3MFH - chains A and T of the 3 polymer chains in the assembly; structure by X-ray diffraction, 2.00 A resolution.

[Chain A]
Name: DNA polymerase eta
From: Saccharomyces cerevisiae
Notes: EC 2.7.7.7
UniProtKB: Q04049 (POLH_YEAST); residues 1-513 here = UniProt positions 1-513
Sequence (520 residues; row label = number of the first residue in the row; numbers below 1 keep their minus sign (Gly-6 is residue -6)):
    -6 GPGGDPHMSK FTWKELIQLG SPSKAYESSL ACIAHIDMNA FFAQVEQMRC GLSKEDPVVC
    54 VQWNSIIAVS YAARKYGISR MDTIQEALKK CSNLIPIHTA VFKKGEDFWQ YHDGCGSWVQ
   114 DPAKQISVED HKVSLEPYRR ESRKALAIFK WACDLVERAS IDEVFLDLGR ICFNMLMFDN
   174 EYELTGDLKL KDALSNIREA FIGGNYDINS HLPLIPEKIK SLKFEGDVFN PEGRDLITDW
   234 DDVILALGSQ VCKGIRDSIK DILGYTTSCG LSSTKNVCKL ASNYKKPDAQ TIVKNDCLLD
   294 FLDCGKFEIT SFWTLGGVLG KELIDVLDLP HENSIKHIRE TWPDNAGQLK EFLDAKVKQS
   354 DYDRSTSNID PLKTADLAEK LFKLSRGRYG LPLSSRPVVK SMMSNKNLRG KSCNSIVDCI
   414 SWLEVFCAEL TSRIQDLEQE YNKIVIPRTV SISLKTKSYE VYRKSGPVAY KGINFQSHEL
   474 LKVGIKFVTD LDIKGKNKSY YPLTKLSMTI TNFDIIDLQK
Not modelled in the structure: -6 to 0, 113-114, 513
Construct notes: expression tag (-6 to 0); engineered mutation Ala140 (Lys in Q04049), Trp144 (Ser in Q04049)
Swiss-Prot annotation at these positions:
  - binding site (Mg(2+)): Asp30, Asp155
Metal / ion sites: Mg2+ site 1: Asp30, Met31, Asp155 (together with 2'-deoxyadenosine 5'-triphosphate); Mg2+ site 2 near Glu156 (its only coordinating residue here)
Residues lining bound ligands: 2'-deoxyadenosine 5'-triphosphate (DTP): Asp30, Met31, Asn32, Ala33, Phe34, Phe35, Ile60, Ala61, Tyr64, Arg67, Arg73, Ile154, Asp155, Lys279
From the paper describing this entry:
  - catalytic residues: Asp30, Asp155, Glu156
  - binding site for 2'-deoxyadenosine 5'-triphosphate: Phe35, Tyr64, Arg67, Lys279
  - binding site for the 16-nt DNA strand (chain T): Gln55, Trp56, Ile60, Arg73, Met74, Ser394, Met396, Asn398, Asn400
  - binding site for the 11-nt DNA strand: Ser458
  - contacts within the chain: Gln55-Val126 (hydrophobic contact), Trp56-Val126 (hydrophobic contact)
  - conformationally variable residues (side-chain flip): Asp30, Arg73, Met74
  - Mg2+ coordination: Asp30
  - mutagenesis - K140A/S144W: unchanged catalytic activity on undamaged and T-T dimer-containing DNAs
  - mutagenesis - R73A/M74A: unchanged catalytic activity on undamaged DNA
  - mutagenesis - Q55A (15 fold), Q55A/R73A (50-fold): decreased catalytic activity on 2'-deoxyadenosine 5'-triphosphate
  - mutagenesis - R73A: unchanged catalytic activity on 2'-deoxyadenosine 5'-triphosphate
  - mutagenesis - Q55A/R73A, Q55A: decreased growth in response to UV
  - mutagenesis - K140A/S144W: unchanged growth in response to UV
  - mutagenesis - R73A, M74A: unchanged catalytic activity on undamaged or T-T dimer-containing DNA
  - mutagenesis - Q55A (15 fold), Q55A/R73A (50-fold): decreased catalytic activity on undamaged and damaged 3'T
  - mutagenesis - R73A/M74A (8-fold): decreased catalytic activity on 3'T of the dimer
  - mutagenesis - Q55A/R73A, Q55A, R73A/M74A: increased growth in response to UV sensitivity
  - mutagenesis - M74A: decreased growth

[Chain T]
Molecule: 16-nt DNA strand
Sequence (16 nucleotides; row label = number of the first residue in the row):
     1 TAATTGAGGG GAGGAC
Not modelled in the structure: 1-3
Residues lining bound ligands: 2'-deoxyadenosine 5'-triphosphate (DTP): DT4, DT5, DG6

[Chain A / chain T interface]
Pairs across the interface (30; chain A residue first):
  Gln55(A) with DT4(T), base contact; DT5(T), hydrogen bond to the base; DG6(T), sugar contact
  Trp56(A) with DT5(T), hydrogen bond to the phosphate; DG6(T), hydrogen bond to the phosphate
  Ile60(A) with DT4(T), base contact
  Arg73(A) with DT4(T), hydrogen bond to the base
  Met74(A) with DT4(T), hydrogen bond to the base
  Lys125(A) with DA7(T), salt bridge to the phosphate
  Val126(A) with DG6(T), sugar contact
  Leu128(A) with DG6(T), phosphate contact; DA7(T), phosphate contact
  Arg132(A) with DA7(T), salt bridge to the phosphate; DG8(T), salt bridge to the phosphate
  Arg389(A) with DG9(T), hydrogen bond to the phosphate; DG10(T), salt bridge to the phosphate
  Lys393(A) with DG9(T), phosphate contact; DG10(T), salt bridge to the phosphate
  Ser394(A) with DG8(T), sugar contact; DG9(T), hydrogen bond to the phosphate
  Met395(A) with DG8(T), phosphate contact
  Met396(A) with DA7(T), sugar contact; DG8(T), hydrogen bond to the phosphate
  Ser397(A) with DA7(T), phosphate contact
  Asn398(A) with DG6(T), hydrogen bond to the phosphate; DA7(T), hydrogen bond to the phosphate
  Lys399(A) with DG6(T), phosphate contact
  Asn400(A) with DT5(T), hydrogen bond to the phosphate; DG6(T), hydrogen bond to the phosphate
  Arg426(A) with DG8(T), salt bridge to the phosphate
Other interface residues (no listed pair), chain A (21 interface residues in all): Ser58, Glu422

[Overview]
The interface between chain A and chain T involves 21 residues on one side and 7 on the other; the contacts
include 12 hydrogen bonds and 6 salt bridges. Among the polar pairs are Gln55(A)-DT5(T), Arg73(A)-DT4(T) and
Met74(A)-DT4(T). The paper reports catalytic residues Asp30(A), Asp155(A) and Glu156(A); Q55A/R73A, Q55A and
R73A/M74A of chain A increase growth in response to UV sensitivity; 6 substitutions were tested in all.
Chain A is DNA polymerase eta (Saccharomyces cerevisiae) and chain T is a 16-nt DNA strand; the structure, DNA
Polymerase Eta in Complex With Undamaged DNA, was determined by X-ray diffraction together with 3MFI from the
same study.
